5JSA - chains C and E of the 6 polymer chains in the assembly; structure by X-ray diffraction, 6.31 A resolution (low resolution: residue-level contacts below are approximate; hydrogen-bond / salt-bridge calls are withheld).

== Chain C ==
Molecule: gp120
Source organism: Human immunodeficiency virus 1
Sequence (480 residues; numbered 31 to 510; the number before each row is that of its first residue):
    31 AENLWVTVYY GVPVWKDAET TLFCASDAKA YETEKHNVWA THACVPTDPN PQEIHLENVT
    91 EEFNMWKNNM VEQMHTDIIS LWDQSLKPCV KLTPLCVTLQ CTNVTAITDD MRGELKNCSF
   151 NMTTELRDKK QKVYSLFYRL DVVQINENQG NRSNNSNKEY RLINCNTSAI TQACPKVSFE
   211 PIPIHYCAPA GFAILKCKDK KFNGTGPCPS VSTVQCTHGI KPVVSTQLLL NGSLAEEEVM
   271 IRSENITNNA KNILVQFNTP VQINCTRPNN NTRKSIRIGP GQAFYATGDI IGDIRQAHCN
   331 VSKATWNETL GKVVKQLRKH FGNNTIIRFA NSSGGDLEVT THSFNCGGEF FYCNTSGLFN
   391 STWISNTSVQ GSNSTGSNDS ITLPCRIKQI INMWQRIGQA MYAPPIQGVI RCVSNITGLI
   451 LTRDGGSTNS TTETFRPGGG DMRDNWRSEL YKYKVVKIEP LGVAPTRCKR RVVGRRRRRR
Disordered / not traced: 31-32, 136-139, 177-186, 400-407, 502-510
Disulfide bonds: C54-C74, C119-C204, C126-C195, C131-C148, C217-C246, C227-C238, C376-C442, C383-C415
Glycans and other covalent adducts: N-acetylglucosamine (NAG) linked to N133, N147, N151, N196, N294, N337, N361, N384, N390, N445; glycan linked to N233, N261, N275, N300, N330

== Chain E ==
Molecule: broadly neutralizing antibody 8ANC195 heavy chain
Source organism: Homo sapiens
Notes: antibody fragment or engineered binder
Sequence (238 residues; row label = number of the first residue in the row):
     1 QIHLVQSGTE VKKPGSSVTV SCKAYGVNTF GLYAVNWVRQ APGQSLEYIG QIWRWKSSAS
    61 HHFRGRVLIS AVDLTGSSPP ISSLEIKNLT SDDTAVYFCT TTSTYDKWSG LHHDGVMAFS
   121 SWGQGTLISV SAASTKGPSV FPLAPSSKST SGGTAALGCL VKDYFPEPVT VSWNSGALTS
   181 GVHTFPAVLQ SSGLYSLSSV VTVPSSSLGT QTYICNVNHK PSNTKVDKKV EPKSCDKT
Disordered / not traced: 148-152, 206-209, 234-238
Disulfide bonds: C22-C99, C159-C215

== How chain C and chain E interact ==
Residue-residue contacts (31):
  V44(C) - W108(E)
  W45(C) - K107(E)
  W45(C) - W108(E)
  K46(C) - W108(E)
  T90(C) - R54(E)
  E91(C) - K107(E)
  E92(C) - G31(E)
  E92(C) - L32(E)
  E92(C) - W53(E)
  E92(C) - R54(E)
  E92(C) - T104(E)
  E92(C) - Y105(E)
  F93(C) - L32(E)
  N94(C) - L32(E)
  N94(C) - Y105(E)
  G236(C) - G31(E)
  G236(C) - L32(E)
  P237(C) - G31(E)
  P237(C) - R54(E)
  N275(C) - L74(E)
  I276(C) - L74(E)
  T277(C) - L74(E)
  T277(C) - T75(E)
  T277(C) - G76(E)
  T277(C) - S77(E)
  T277(C) - S78(E)
  H350(C) - L74(E)
  H350(C) - T75(E)
  H350(C) - G76(E)
  F351(C) - G76(E)
  N459(C) - S77(E)
Interface residues without a listed pair, chain C (19 interface residues in all): D47, T235, R453
Interface residues without a listed pair, chain E (14 interface residues in all): T29

== Overview ==
The interface between chain C and chain E involves 19 residues on one side and 14 on the other.
N-acetylglucosamine is covalently linked to N133(C), N147(C), N151(C), N196(C), N233(C) and N261(C) and 9
more.
Here chain C is gp120 (Human immunodeficiency virus 1) and chain E is broadly neutralizing antibody 8ANC195
heavy chain (Homo sapiens). Entry 5JSA (Uncleaved prefusion optimized gp140 trimer with an engineered
10-residue HR1 turn bound to broadly neutralizing antibodies ...) was determined by X-ray diffraction together
with 5JS9 from the same study.
